Entry 3JPQ (X-ray diffraction, 1.90 A resolution); this record covers chains A and T of the 4 polymer chains in the assembly.

[Chain A]
Protein: DNA polymerase beta
From: Homo sapiens
Notes: EC 2.7.7.7
UniProtKB: P06746 (DPOLB_HUMAN); numbering as in UniProt (aligned over 1-335)
Amino-acid sequence (335 residues; numbered 1 to 335; the number before each row is that of its first residue):
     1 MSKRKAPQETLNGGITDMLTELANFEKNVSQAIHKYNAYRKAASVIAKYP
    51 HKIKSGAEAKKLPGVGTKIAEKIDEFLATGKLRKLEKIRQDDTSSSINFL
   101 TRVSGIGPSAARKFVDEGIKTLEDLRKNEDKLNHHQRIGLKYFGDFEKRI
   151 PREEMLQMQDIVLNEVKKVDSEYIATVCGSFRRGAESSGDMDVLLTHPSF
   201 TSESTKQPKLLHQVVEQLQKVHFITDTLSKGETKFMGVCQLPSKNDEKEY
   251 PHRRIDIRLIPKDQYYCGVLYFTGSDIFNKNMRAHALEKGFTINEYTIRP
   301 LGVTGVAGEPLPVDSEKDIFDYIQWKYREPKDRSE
Disordered / not traced: 1-9
Ion coordination: Na+ site 1: Lys-60, Leu-62, Val-65 (shared with 1 residue of chain D); Na+ site 2: Thr-101, Val-103, Ile-106 (shared with 1 residue of chain P); Mg2+: Asp-190, Asp-192 (together with GBR); Na+ site 3: Asp-190, Asp-192, Asp-256 (together with GBR)
Small-molecule neighbours: GBR (5'-O-[(R)-{[(S)-[(R)-bromo(phosphono)methyl](hydroxy)phosphoryl]oxy}(hydroxy)phosphoryl]-2'-deoxyguanosine): Arg-149, Gly-179, Ser-180, Arg-183, Ser-188, Gly-189, Asp-190, Asp-192, Tyr-271, Phe-272, Thr-273, Gly-274, Ser-275, Asp-276, Asn-279, Arg-283
UniProt features mapped onto this chain:
  - region: Arg-183 to Asp-192 (DNA-binding)
  - active site: Lys-72 (Nucleophile)
  - binding site (K(+)): Lys-60, Leu-62, Val-65, Thr-101, Val-103, Ile-106
  - binding site (Na(+)): Lys-60, Leu-62, Val-65, Thr-101, Val-103, Ile-106
  - binding site (dATP): Arg-149, Ser-180, Arg-183, Gly-189, Asp-190
  - binding site (dCTP): Arg-149, Ser-180, Arg-183, Gly-189, Asp-190
  - binding site (dGTP): Arg-149, Ser-180, Arg-183, Gly-189, Asp-190, Asp-192
  - binding site (dTTP): Arg-149, Ser-180, Arg-183, Gly-189, Asp-190
  - binding site (Mg(2+)): Asp-190, Asp-192, Asp-256
  - modified residue: Lys-72 (N6-acetyllysine), Arg-83 (Omega-N-methylarginine), Arg-152 (Omega-N-methylarginine)
  - cross-link (Glycyl lysine isopeptide (Lys-Gly)): Lys-41 (interchain with G-Cter in ubiquitin), Lys-61 (interchain with G-Cter in ubiquitin), Lys-81 (interchain with G-Cter in ubiquitin)
  - natural variant: Leu-22 (L22P: Found in a gastric cancer sample; uncertain significance), Tyr-39 (Y39C: Found in a gastric cancer sample; uncertain significance), Gly-118 (G118V: Decreased DNA-directed DNA polymerase activity), Arg-137 (R137Q: Decreased function in base-excision repair), Arg-149 (R149I: Decreased DNA-directed DNA polymerase activity), Asp-160 (D160N: Found in a gastric cancer sample; uncertain significance), Cys-239 (C239R: Found in a gastric cancer sample; uncertain significance), Lys-289 (K289M: Found in a colon cancer sample; uncertain significance), Asn-294 (N294D: Found in a gastric cancer sample; uncertain significance), Glu-295 (E295K: Found in a gastric cancer sample; uncertain significance)
  - mutagenesis: Phe-25 (F25W: No effect on 5'-dRP lyase activity. Decreased ssDNA binding), His-34 (H34G: Decreased 5'-dRP lyase activity. Decreased ssDNA binding), Lys-35 (K35A: Decreased 5'-dRP lyase activity. Decreased ssDNA binding. Loss of 5'-dRP lyase activity; when associated with A-68 and A-72. Decreased ssDNA binding; when associated with A-68 and A-72 ...), Tyr-39 (Y39F: No effect on 5'-dRP lyase activity; Y39Q: Abolishes DNA polymerase and 5'-dRP lyase activity), Lys-41 (K41R: Abolishes ubiquitination; when associated with R-61 and R-81), Lys-60 (K60A: Decreased 5'-dRP lyase activity. Decreased ssDNA binding), Lys-61 (K61R: Abolishes ubiquitination; when associated with R-41 and R-81), Lys-68 (K68A: No effect on 5'-dRP lyase activity. Decreased ssDNA binding. Loss of 5'-dRP lyase activity; when associated with A-35 and A-72. Decreased ssDNA binding; when associated with A-35 and A-72 ...), Glu-71 (E71Q: No effect on 5'-dRP lyase activity. No effect on structure shown by circular dichroism. No effect on ssDNA binding), Lys-72 (K72A: Severely reduced 5'-dRP lyase activity. Does not affect ssDNA binding. Loss of 5'-dRP lyase activity; when associated with A-35 and A-68. Decreased ssDNA binding ...), Glu-75 (E75A: Slightly decreased 5'-dRP lyase activity. Decreased ssDNA binding. No effect on structure shown by circular dichroism), Lys-81 (K81R: Abolishes ubiquitination; when associated with R-41 and R-61), 5 further mutagenesis entries in UniProt

[Chain T]
Molecule: 16-nt DNA strand
Sequence (16 nucleotides; numbered 1 to 16; the number before each row is that of its first residue):
     1 CCGACCGCGCATCAGC

[How chain A and chain T interact]
Pairs across the interface - 27 pairs, chain A then chain T:
  His-34(A) / DC5(T)  stacking on the base
  Asn-133(A) / DT12(T)  phosphate contact
  Ser-229(A) / DC10(T)  phosphate contact
  Ser-229(A) / DA11(T)  phosphate contact
  Lys-230(A) / DC10(T)  hydrogen bond to the phosphate
  Lys-230(A) / DA11(T)  hydrogen bond to the phosphate
  Gly-231(A) / DC10(T)  phosphate contact
  Glu-232(A) / DC10(T)  hydrogen bond to the phosphate
  Thr-233(A) / DG9(T)  hydrogen bond to the phosphate
  Thr-233(A) / DC10(T)  hydrogen bond to the phosphate
  Lys-234(A) / DG9(T)  phosphate contact
  Lys-234(A) / DC10(T)  hydrogen bond to the phosphate
  Arg-258(A) / DG9(T)  sugar contact
  Tyr-271(A) / DG7(T)  base contact
  Lys-280(A) / DC6(T)  salt bridge to the phosphate
  Arg-283(A) / DC6(T)  hydrogen bond to the base
  Arg-283(A) / DG7(T)  hydrogen bond to the sugar
  Leu-287(A) / DC5(T)  phosphate contact
  Leu-287(A) / DC6(T)  phosphate contact
  Leu-287(A) / DG7(T)  phosphate contact
  Thr-292(A) / DG7(T)  hydrogen bond to the phosphate
  Ile-293(A) / DG7(T)  sugar contact
  Asn-294(A) / DG7(T)  phosphate contact
  Asn-294(A) / DC8(T)  hydrogen bond to the phosphate
  Glu-295(A) / DC8(T)  sugar contact
  Tyr-296(A) / DC8(T)  phosphate contact
  Tyr-296(A) / DG9(T)  hydrogen bond to the phosphate
Other interface residues (no listed pair), chain A (20 interface residues in all): His-134, Ala-284

[In short]
Chain A and chain T form an interface of 20 and 8 residues respectively, with 11 hydrogen bonds, 1 salt bridge
and 1 aromatic stacking contact. Polar contacts include Arg-283(A)/DC6(T), Arg-283(A)/DG7(T) and
Lys-230(A)/DC10(T). Bound to chain A: compound GBR.
Chain A is DNA polymerase beta (Homo sapiens) and chain T is a 16-nt DNA strand; the structure, Ternary
complex of DNA polymerase beta with a dideoxy terminated primer and 2'-deoxyguanosine 5'-beta, gamma-monoBromo
methylene ..., was determined by X-ray diffraction, deposited together with 3JPN, 3JPO, 3JPP, 3JPR, 3JPS and
3JPT.
